9ML4 - chains C and P of the 9 polymer chains in the assembly; structure by electron microscopy, 3.30 A resolution.

== Chain C ==
Name: Spike glycoprotein
Organism: Severe acute respiratory syndrome coronavirus 2
UniProtKB: P0DTC2 (SPIKE_SARS2); numbering as in UniProt; present here: 1-676, 680-1213
Amino-acid sequence (1256 residues; each row starts with the number of its first residue; note: 3 numbers in that range are skipped by the numbering (no residue carries them; nothing is unmodelled there)):
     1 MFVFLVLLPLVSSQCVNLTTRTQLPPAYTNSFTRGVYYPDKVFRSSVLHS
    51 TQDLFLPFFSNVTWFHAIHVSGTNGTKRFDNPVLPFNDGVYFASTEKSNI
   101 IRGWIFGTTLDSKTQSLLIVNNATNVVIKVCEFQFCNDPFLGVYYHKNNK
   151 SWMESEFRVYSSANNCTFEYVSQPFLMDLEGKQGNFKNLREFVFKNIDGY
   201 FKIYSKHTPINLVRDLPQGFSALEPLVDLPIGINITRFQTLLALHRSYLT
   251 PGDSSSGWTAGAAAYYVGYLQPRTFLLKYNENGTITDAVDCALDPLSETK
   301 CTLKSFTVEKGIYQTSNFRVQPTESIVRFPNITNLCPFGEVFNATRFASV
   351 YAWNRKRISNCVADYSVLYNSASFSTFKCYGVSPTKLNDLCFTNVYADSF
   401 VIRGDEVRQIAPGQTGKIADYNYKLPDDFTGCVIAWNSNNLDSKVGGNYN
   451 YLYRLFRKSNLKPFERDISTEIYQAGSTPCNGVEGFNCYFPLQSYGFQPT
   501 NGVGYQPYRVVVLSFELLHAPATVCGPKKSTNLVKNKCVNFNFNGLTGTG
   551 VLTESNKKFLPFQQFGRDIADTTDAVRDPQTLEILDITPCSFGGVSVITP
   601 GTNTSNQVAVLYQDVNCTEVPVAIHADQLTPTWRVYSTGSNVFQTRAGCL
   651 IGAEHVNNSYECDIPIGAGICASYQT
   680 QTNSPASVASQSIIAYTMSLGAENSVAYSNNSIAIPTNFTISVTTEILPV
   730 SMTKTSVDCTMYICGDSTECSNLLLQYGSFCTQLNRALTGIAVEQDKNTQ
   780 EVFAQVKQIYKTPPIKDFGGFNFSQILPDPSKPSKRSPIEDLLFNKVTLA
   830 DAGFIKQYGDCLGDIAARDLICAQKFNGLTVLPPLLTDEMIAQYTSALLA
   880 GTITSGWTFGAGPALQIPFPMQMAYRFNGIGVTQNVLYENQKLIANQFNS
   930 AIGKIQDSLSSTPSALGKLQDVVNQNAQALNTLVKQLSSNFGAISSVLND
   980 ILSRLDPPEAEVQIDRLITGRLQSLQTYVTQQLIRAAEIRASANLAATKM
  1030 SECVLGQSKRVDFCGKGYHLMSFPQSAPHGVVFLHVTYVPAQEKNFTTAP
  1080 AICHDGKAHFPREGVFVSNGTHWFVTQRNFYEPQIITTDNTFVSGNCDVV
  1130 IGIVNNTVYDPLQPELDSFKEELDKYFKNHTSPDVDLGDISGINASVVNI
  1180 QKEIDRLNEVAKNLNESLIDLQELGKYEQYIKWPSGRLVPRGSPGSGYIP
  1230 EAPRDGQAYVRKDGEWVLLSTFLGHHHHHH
Disordered / not traced: 1-26, 70-77, 144-164, 173-185, 246-262, 623-635, 680-688, 828-853, 1148-1259
Sequence notes: engineered mutation Pro817 (Phe in P0DTC2), Pro892 (Ala in P0DTC2), Pro899 (Ala in P0DTC2), Pro942 (Ala in P0DTC2), Pro986 (Lys in P0DTC2), Pro987 (Val in P0DTC2); expression tag (1214-1259)
UniProt features mapped onto this chain:
  - region: Asn280 to Cys301 (Putative superantigen), Arg403 to Asp405 (Integrin-binding motif), Asn448 to Phe456 (Immunodominant HLA epitope recognized by the CD8+), Ser816 to Tyr837 (Fusion peptide 1), Lys835 to Phe855 (Fusion peptide 2), Asp1163 to Glu1202 (Heptad repeat 2)
  - site: Arg815, Ser816 (Cleavage)
  - glycosylation: Asn17 (N-linked (GlcNAc...) (complex) asparagine), Asn61 (N-linked (GlcNAc...) (hybrid) asparagine), Asn74 (N-linked (GlcNAc...) (complex) asparagine), Asn122 (N-linked (GlcNAc...) (hybrid) asparagine), Asn149 (N-linked (GlcNAc...) (complex) asparagine), Asn165 (N-linked (GlcNAc...) (complex) asparagine), Asn234 (N-linked (GlcNAc...) (high mannose) asparagine), Asn282 (N-linked (GlcNAc...) (complex) asparagine), Thr323 (O-linked (GalNAc) threonine), Ser325 (O-linked (HexNAc...) serine), Asn331 (N-linked (GlcNAc...) (complex) asparagine), Asn343 (N-linked (GlcNAc...) (complex) asparagine), Asn603 (N-linked (GlcNAc...) (hybrid) asparagine), Asn616 (N-linked (GlcNAc...) (complex) asparagine), Asn657 (N-linked (GlcNAc...) (complex) asparagine), Thr676 (O-linked (GlcNAc...) threonine), Asn709 (N-linked (GlcNAc...) (high mannose) asparagine), Asn717 (N-linked (GlcNAc...) (hybrid) asparagine), Asn801 (N-linked (GlcNAc...) (hybrid) asparagine), Asn1074 (N-linked (GlcNAc...) (hybrid) asparagine) and 5 more in UniProt
Disulfides: Cys131-Cys166, Cys291-Cys301, Cys336-Cys361, Cys379-Cys432, Cys391-Cys525, Cys480-Cys488, Cys617-Cys649, Cys662-Cys671, Cys738-Cys760, Cys743-Cys749, Cys1032-Cys1043, Cys1082-Cys1126
Glycans and other covalent adducts: N-acetylglucosamine (NAG) linked to Asn61, Asn165, Asn234, Asn282, Asn331, Asn343, Asn603, Asn616, Asn657, Asn709, Asn717, Asn1074, Asn1098, Asn1134
What the authors report for this chain:
  - mutagenesis - R357N, Y396T: decreased binding to M8b-B1

== Chain P ==
Name: M8b-A10 heavy chain
Organism: Oryctolagus cuniculus
Amino-acid sequence (226 residues; row label = number of the first residue in the row; a row labelled like 52A-52B holds insertion residues (52A, then the next letters in order)):
     2 ESLEESGGGLVQPGASLTLTCKASGFSFSSGYYM
   35A C
    36 WVRQAPGKGLEWIACTS
52A-52B GG
    53 SSQYTIYANWAKGRSTISKTSSTTVTLQMT
82A-82B SL
    83 TAADTATYFCARGPSTYY
100A-100B GM
   101 DLWGPGTLVTVSSGQPKAPSVFPLAPSSKSTSGGTAALGCLVKDYFPEPV
   151 TVSWNSGALTSGVHTFPAVLQSSGLYSLSSVVTVPSSSLGTQTYICNVNH
   201 KPSNTKVDKRVEPKSCDKTH
Disordered / not traced: 114-220
Disulfides: Cys22-Cys92, Cys35A-Cys50

== Interface between chain C and chain P ==
Contacting residue pairs - 18 pairs, chain C then chain P:
  Lys378(C) - Thr98(P)
  Lys378(C) - Tyr99(P)
  Cys379(C) - Tyr99(P)  hydrogen bond (backbone-side chain)
  Tyr380(C) - Tyr34(P)  hydrogen bond
  Tyr380(C) - Ser97(P)  hydrogen bond (side chain-backbone)
  Tyr380(C) - Tyr99(P)  hydrophobic
  Gly381(C) - Tyr56(P)  hydrogen bond (backbone-side chain)
  Arg408(C) - Thr98(P)
  Arg408(C) - Tyr100(P)
  Ala411(C) - Ser97(P)
  Pro412(C) - Ser31(P)
  Pro412(C) - Gly32(P)
  Pro412(C) - Ser97(P)
  Gly413(C) - Ser31(P)
  Gly413(C) - Gly32(P)  hydrogen bond (backbone-backbone)
  Gln414(C) - Ser97(P)
  Asp427(C) - Ser31(P)  hydrogen bond
  Asp428(C) - Ser54(P)  hydrogen bond
Also at the interface, not in a pair above, chain P (10 interface residues in all): Ser53

== Overview ==
Chain C and chain P form an interface of 11 and 10 residues respectively, with 7 hydrogen bonds. Polar pairs
include Cys379(C)-Tyr99(P), Tyr380(C)-Tyr34(P) and Tyr380(C)-Ser97(P). Covalently linked N-acetylglucosamine:
at Asn61(C), Asn165(C), Asn234(C), Asn282(C), Asn331(C) and Asn343(C) and 8 more. From the paper: R357N and
Y396T of chain C reduce binding to M8b-B1.
Here chain C is Spike glycoprotein (Severe acute respiratory syndrome coronavirus 2) and chain P is M8b-A10
heavy chain (Oryctolagus cuniculus). Entry 9ML4 (Structure of the SARS-CoV-2 Spike 6P in complex with the
rabbit M8b-A10 Fab) was determined by electron microscopy together with 9ML5, 9ML7, 9ML8 and 9ML9 from the
same study.
